5GAS - chains K and M of the 26 polymer chains in the assembly; structure by electron microscopy, 9.50 A resolution (very low resolution: no residue pairs are listed; an interface is given only as per-side residue counts).

# Chain K
Molecule: V-type ATP synthase subunit D
Organism: Thermus thermophilus
UniProt: Q72J74 (VATD_THET2); residues 2-211 here = UniProt positions 2-211
Amino-acid sequence (210 residues; row label = number of the first residue in the row):
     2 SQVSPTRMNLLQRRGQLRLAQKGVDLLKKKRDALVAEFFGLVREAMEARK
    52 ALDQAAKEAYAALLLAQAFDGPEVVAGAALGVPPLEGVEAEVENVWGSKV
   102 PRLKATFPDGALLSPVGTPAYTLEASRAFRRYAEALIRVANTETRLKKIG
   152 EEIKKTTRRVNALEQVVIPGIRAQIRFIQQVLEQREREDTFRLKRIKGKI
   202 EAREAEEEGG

# Chain M
Molecule: V-type ATP synthase subunit C
Organism: Thermus thermophilus
UniProt: P74902 (VATC_THET8); residues 1-323 here = UniProt positions 1-323
Amino-acid sequence (323 residues; each row starts with the number of its first residue):
     1 MADDFAYLNARVRVRRGTLLKESFFQEALDLSFADFLRLLSETVYGGELA
    51 GQGLPDVDRAVLRTQAKLVGDLPRLVTGEAREAVRLLLLRNDLHNLQALL
   101 RAKATGRPFEEVLLLPGTLREEVWRQAYEAQDPAGMAQVLAVPGHPLARA
   151 LRAVLRETQDLARVEALLAKRFFEDVAKAAKGLDQPALRDYLALEVDAEN
   201 LRTAFKLQGSGLAPDAFFLKGGRFVDRVRFARLMEGDYAVLDELSGTPFS
   251 GLSGVRDLKALERGLRCVLLKEAKKGVQDPLGVGLVLAYVKEREWEAVRL
   301 RLLARRAYFGLPRAQVEEEVVCP
Unresolved in the structure: 1-2, 323

# How chain K and chain M interact
At this resolution (10 A) residue pairs are not listed: 7 residues of chain K and 5 of chain M lie at the interface.

# Summary
7 residues of chain K and 5 residues of chain M are in contact.
Chain K is V-type ATP synthase subunit D and chain M is V-type ATP synthase subunit C, both from Thermus
thermophilus; the structure, Thermus thermophilus V/A-ATPase, conformation 2, was determined by electron
microscopy together with 5GAR from the same study.
